PDB entry 7U47 | electron microscopy, 7.50 A resolution (low resolution: residue-level contacts below are approximate; hydrogen-bond / salt-bridge calls are withheld) | chains G and J of the 22 polymer chains in the assembly

# Chain G
Name: Histone H2A
From: Homo sapiens
UniProt: Q93077 (H2A1C_HUMAN); residues 0-129 here correspond to UniProt positions 1-130 (UniProt number = residue number + 1)
Sequence (130 residues; row label = number of the first residue in the row; numbering starts at 0):
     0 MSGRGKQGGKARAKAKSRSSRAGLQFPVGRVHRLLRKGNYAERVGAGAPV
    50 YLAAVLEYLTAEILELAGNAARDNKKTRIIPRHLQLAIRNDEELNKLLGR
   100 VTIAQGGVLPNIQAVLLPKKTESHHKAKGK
Unresolved in the structure: 0-14, 115-129

# Chain J
Molecule: 147-nt DNA strand
Sequence (147 nucleotides; numbered -73 to 73; the number before each row is that of its first residue; numbers below 1 keep their minus sign (DA-73 is residue -73)):
   -73 ATCAATATCCACCTGCAGATACTACCAAAAGTGTATTTGGAAACTGCTCC
   -23 ATCAAAAGGCATGTTCAGCTGGATTCCAGCTGAACATGCCTTTTGATGGA
    27 GCAGTTTCCAAATACACTTTTGGTAGTATCTGCAGGTGGATATTGAT
Unresolved in the structure: -73, 73

# Interface between chain G and chain J
Contacting residue pairs (13):
  Arg29(G) - DG48(J)
  Arg42(G) - DA37(J)
  Arg42(G) - DA38(J)
  Val43(G) - DA37(J)
  Val43(G) - DA38(J)
  Gly44(G) - DA37(J)
  Ala45(G) - DA37(J)
  Lys75(G) - DG58(J)
  Lys75(G) - DC59(J)
  Thr76(G) - DT57(J)
  Thr76(G) - DG58(J)
  Arg77(G) - DT57(J)
  Arg77(G) - DG58(J)
Other interface residues (no listed pair), chain G (10 interface residues in all): Ser16, Glu41
Other interface residues (no listed pair), chain J (8 interface residues in all): DT46, DT47

# In short
10 residues of chain G face 8 of chain J across their interface.
Here chain G is Histone H2A (Homo sapiens) and chain J is a 147-nt DNA strand. Entry 7U47 (CryoEM structure of
CENP-N promoted nucleosome stacks with CENP-A and palindromic alpha satellite DNA sequence) was determined by
electron microscopy together with 7U4D and 7U46 from the same study.
